PDB entry 5MPE | electron microscopy, 4.50 A resolution (low resolution: residue-level contacts below are approximate; hydrogen-bond / salt-bridge calls are withheld) | chains V and N of the 13 polymer chains in the assembly

[Chain V]
Protein: Ubiquitin carboxyl-terminal hydrolase RPN11
Source organism: Saccharomyces cerevisiae (strain ATCC 204508 / S288c)
Notes: EC 3.4.19.12
Reference sequence: P43588 (RPN11_YEAST); residue numbers follow UniProt; this construct covers 1-306
Chain sequence (306 residues; row label = number of the first residue in the row):
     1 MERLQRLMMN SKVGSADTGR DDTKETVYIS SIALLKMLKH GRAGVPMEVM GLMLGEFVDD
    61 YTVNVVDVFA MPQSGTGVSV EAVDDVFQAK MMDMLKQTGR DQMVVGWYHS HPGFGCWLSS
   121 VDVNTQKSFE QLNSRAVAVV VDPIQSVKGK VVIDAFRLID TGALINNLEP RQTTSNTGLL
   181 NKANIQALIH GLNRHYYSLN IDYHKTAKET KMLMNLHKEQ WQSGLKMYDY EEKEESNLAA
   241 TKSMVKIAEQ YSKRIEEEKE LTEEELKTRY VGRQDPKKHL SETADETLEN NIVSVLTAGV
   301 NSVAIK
Not modelled in the structure: 1-17
Swiss-Prot annotation at these positions:
  - motif: His-109 to Asp-122 (JAMM motif)
  - binding site (Zn(2+)): His-109, His-111, Asp-122
  - modified residue: Met-1 (N-acetylmethionine)
  - natural variant: Lys-208 (K208Q: In strain: NRRL Y-53), Ala-239 (A239T: In strain: NRRL Y-53), Thr-262 (T262S: In strain: NRRL Y-53), Leu-280 to Ser-281 (sequence variant, change not given here; In strain: NRRL Y-53)
  - mutagenesis: His-109 (H109A: Stabilizes ubiquitin pathway substrates; when associated wirh Ala-111), His-111 (H111A: Stabilizes ubiquitin pathway substrates; when associated wirh Ala-109)

[Chain N]
Protein: 26S proteasome regulatory subunit RPN2
Source organism: Saccharomyces cerevisiae (strain ATCC 204508 / S288c)
Reference sequence: P32565 (RPN2_YEAST); residue numbers follow UniProt; this construct covers 1-945
Chain sequence (945 residues; row label = number of the first residue in the row):
     1 MSLTTAAPLL ALLRENQDSV KTYALESINN VVDQLWSEIS NELPDIEALY DDDTFSDREM
    61 AALIASKVYY NLGEYESAVK YALAAKDRFD IDEKSQFVET IVSKSIEMYV QEASKQYTKD
   121 EQFYTKDIID PKLTSIFERM IEKCLKASEL KLALGIALEG YRLDIIESAL KSKLDQDSTS
   181 ENVKIINYLL TLAITTVTNS KFRSSILRKS FDFLMNMPNC DYLTLNKVVV NLNDAGLALQ
   241 LFKKLKEEND EGLSAQIAFD LVSSASQQLL EILVTELTAQ GYDPALLNIL SGLPTCDYYN
   301 TFLLNNKNID IGLLNKSKSS LDGKFSLFHT AVSVANGFMH AGTTDNSFIK ANLPWLGKAQ
   361 NWAKFTATAS LGVIHKGNLL EGKKVMAPYL PGSRASSRFI KGGSLYGLGL IYAGFGRDTT
   421 DYLKNIIVEN SGTSGDEDVD VLLHGASLGI GLAAMGSANI EVYEALKEVL YNDSATSGEA
   481 AALGMGLCML GTGKPEAIHD MFTYSQETQH GNITRGLAVG LALINYGRQE LADDLITKML
   541 ASDESLLRYG GAFTIALAYA GTGNNSAVKR LLHVAVSDSN DDVRRAAVIA LGFVLLRDYT
   601 TVPRIVQLLS KSHNAHVRCG TAFALGIACA GKGLQSAIDV LDPLTKDPVD FVRQAAMIAL
   661 SMILIQQTEK LNPQVADINK NFLSVITNKH QEGLAKFGAC VAQGIMNAGG RNVTIQLENA
   721 DTGTLDTKSV VGLVMFSQFW YWFPLAHFLS LSFTPTTVIG IRGSDQAIPK FQMNCYAKED
   781 AFSYPRMYEE ASGKEVEKVA TAVLSTTARA KARAKKTKKE KGPNEEEKKK EHEEKEKERE
   841 TNKKGIKETK ENDEEFYKNK YSSKPYKVDN MTRILPQQSR YISFIKDDRF VPVRKFKGNN
   901 GVVVLRDREP KEPVALIETV RQMKDVNAPL PTPFKVDDNV DFPSA
Not modelled in the structure: 1-3, 823-854, 926-945
Swiss-Prot annotation at these positions:
  - modified residue: Ser-2 (N-acetylserine), Thr-801 (Phosphothreonine), Thr-932 (Phosphothreonine)

[Interface between chain V and chain N]
Pairs across the interface (28):
  Thr-18(V) / Arg-398(N)
  Thr-18(V) / Phe-399(N)
  Gly-19(V) / Arg-398(N)
  Gly-19(V) / Phe-399(N)
  Arg-20(V) / Asn-361(N)
  Arg-20(V) / Glu-437(N)
  Asp-21(V) / Asn-361(N)
  Asp-21(V) / Trp-362(N)
  Val-58(V) / Gln-509(N)
  Asp-59(V) / Ala-475(N)
  Asp-59(V) / His-510(N)
  Asp-59(V) / Gly-511(N)
  Asp-59(V) / Asn-512(N)
  Tyr-61(V) / Asn-512(N)
  Asn-167(V) / Lys-324(N)
  Pro-170(V) / Lys-324(N)
  Pro-170(V) / Ser-326(N)
  Arg-171(V) / Gln-360(N)
  Arg-171(V) / Asn-361(N)
  Thr-173(V) / Phe-325(N)
  Thr-173(V) / Ser-326(N)
  Thr-174(V) / Ser-326(N)
  Thr-174(V) / Asn-361(N)
  Asn-176(V) / Phe-743(N)
  Thr-177(V) / Phe-651(N)
  Thr-177(V) / Leu-694(N)
  Leu-179(V) / Phe-651(N)
  Lys-182(V) / Glu-692(N)
Also at the interface, not in a pair above, chain V (18 interface residues in all): Leu-168, Ser-175
Also at the interface, not in a pair above, chain N (21 interface residues in all): Leu-327, Trp-740, Trp-742

[In short]
Chain V and chain N form an interface of 18 and 21 residues respectively. Curated annotation (UniProt) lists 3
Zn2+-binding residues and 2 mutagenesis sites on chain V.
Chain V is Ubiquitin carboxyl-terminal hydrolase RPN11 and chain N is 26S proteasome regulatory subunit RPN2,
both from Saccharomyces cerevisiae (strain ATCC 204508 / S288c); the structure, 26S proteasome in presence of
ATP (s2), was determined by electron microscopy, deposited together with 5MP9, 5MPA, 5MPB, 5MPC and 5MPD.
